Entry 9BLA (X-ray diffraction, 3.00 A resolution); this record covers chains A and G of the 4 polymer chains in the assembly.

# Chain A
Protein: MHC class I antigen
Source organism: Homo sapiens
Reference sequence: A0A411J078 (A0A411J078_HUMAN); residues 1-276 here correspond to UniProt positions 25-300 (UniProt number = residue number + 24)
Chain sequence (276 residues; row label = number of the first residue in the row):
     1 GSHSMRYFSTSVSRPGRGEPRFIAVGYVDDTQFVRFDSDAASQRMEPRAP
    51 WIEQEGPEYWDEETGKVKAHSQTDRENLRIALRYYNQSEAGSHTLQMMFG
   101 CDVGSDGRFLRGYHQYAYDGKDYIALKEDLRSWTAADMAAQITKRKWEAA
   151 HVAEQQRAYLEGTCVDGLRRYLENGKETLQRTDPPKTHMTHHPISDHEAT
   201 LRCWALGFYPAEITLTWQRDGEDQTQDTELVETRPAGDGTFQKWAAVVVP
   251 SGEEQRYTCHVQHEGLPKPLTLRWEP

# Chain G
Protein: Killer cell immunoglobulin-like receptor 3DL1
Source organism: Homo sapiens
Reference sequence: I6LEK9 (I6LEK9_HUMAN); residues 1-299 here correspond to UniProt positions 22-320 (UniProt number = residue number + 21)
Chain sequence (305 residues; each row starts with the number of its first residue):
     1 HMGGQDKPFLSAWPSAVVPQGGHVTLRCHYRHRFNNFMLYKEDRIHIPIF
    51 HGRIFQESFNMSPVTTAHAGNYTCRGSHPHSPTGWSAASNPVVIMVTGNH
   101 RKPSLLAHPGPLVKSGERVILQCWSDIMFEHFFLHKEGISKDPSRLVGQI
   151 HDGVSKANFSIGPMMFALAGTYRCYGSVTHTPYQLSAPSDPLDIVVTGPY
   201 EKPSLSAQPGPKVQAGESVTLSCSSRSSYDMYHLSREGGAHERRLPAVRK
   251 VNRTFQADFPLGPATHGGTYRCFGSFRHSPYEWSDPSDPLLVSVTGNPSH
   301 HHHHH
Unresolved in the structure: 1-6, 138-139, 213-218, 241-243, 259-268, 292-305
Disulfides: Cys28-Cys74, Cys123-Cys174, Cys223-Cys272
Covalent attachments: N-acetylglucosamine (NAG) linked to Asn71, Asn158
Differences from the reference sequence: conflict Ala88 (Pro109 in I6LEK9), Phe166 (Leu187 in I6LEK9); expression tag (300-305)
From the paper describing this entry:
  - mutagenesis - F166L: decreased binding to MHC class I antigen (chain A)

# How chain A and chain G interact
Pairs across the interface - 26 pairs, chain A then chain G:
  Gly16(A) - Phe9(G)
  Gly16(A) - Ser11(G)
  Gly16(A) - Arg27(G)
  Gly16(A) - His29(G)
  Gly16(A) - Phe34(G)
  Arg17(A) - Phe9(G)
  Arg17(A) - His29(G)
  Gly18(A) - Phe9(G)
  Glu19(A) - Phe9(G)
  Thr73(A) - Phe166(G)
  Glu76(A) - Phe166(G)
  Glu76(A) - Ala167(G)
  Asn77(A) - Phe166(G)
  Ile80(A) - Phe166(G)  hydrophobic
  Arg83(A) - His278(G)  hydrogen bond (side chain-backbone)
  Tyr84(A) - Ser279(G)
  Arg145(A) - Ser228(G)  hydrogen bond (side chain-backbone)
  Arg145(A) - Asp230(G)  salt bridge
  Lys146(A) - Tyr200(G)
  Lys146(A) - Phe276(G)
  Lys146(A) - Ser279(G)  hydrogen bond
  Ala149(A) - Tyr200(G)
  Ala149(A) - Glu201(G)  hydrogen bond (backbone-backbone)
  Ala149(A) - Ser227(G)
  Ala149(A) - Phe276(G)  hydrophobic
  Ala150(A) - Tyr200(G)  hydrophobic
Other interface residues (no listed pair), chain A (16 interface residues in all): Pro15, Arg79
Other interface residues (no listed pair), chain G (18 interface residues in all): Ser140, Pro199, Tyr229

# In short
16 residues of chain A face 18 of chain G across their interface; the contacts include 4 hydrogen bonds and 1
salt bridge. Among the polar pairs are Arg145(A)-Asp230(G), Arg83(A)-His278(G) and Arg145(A)-Ser228(G).
N-acetylglucosamine is covalently linked to Asn71(G) and Asn158(G). The paper reports that F166L of chain G
reduces binding to MHC class I antigen (chain A).
Here chain A is MHC class I antigen and chain G is Killer cell immunoglobulin-like receptor 3DL1, both from
Homo sapiens. Entry 9BLA (KIR3DL1*086 in complex with HLA-A*24:02 presenting the NEF peptide) was determined
by X-ray diffraction (same publication as 9BL2, 9BL3, 9BL4, 9BL5, 9BL6 and 9BL9).
